1VZI - chains A and B; structure by X-ray diffraction, 1.15 A resolution.

Chain A (and B):
Name: Desulfoferrodoxin
From: Desulfovibrio baarsii
Notes: EC 1.15.1.2; chain B of this document is another copy of the same molecule, construct and numbering; everything in this record applies to it too
Reference sequence: Q46495 (DESR_DESBR); residues 0-125 here correspond to UniProt positions 1-126 (UniProt number = residue number + 1)
Amino-acid sequence (126 residues; row label = number of the first residue in the row; numbering starts at 0):
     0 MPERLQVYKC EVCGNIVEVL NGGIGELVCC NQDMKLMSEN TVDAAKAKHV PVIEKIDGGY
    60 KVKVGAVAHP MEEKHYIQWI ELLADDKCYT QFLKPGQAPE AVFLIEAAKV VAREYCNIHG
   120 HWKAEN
Unresolved in the structure: 0
Differences from the reference sequence: engineered mutation A46 (Glu47 in Q46495)
Bound ions: Fe2+ site 1: C9, C12, C28, C29; Ca2+ site 1: E25, D32; Fe2+ site 2: H48, H68, H74, C115, H118; Ca2+ site 2: C87, T89 (shared with C87(B), T89(B) of chain B)
Swiss-Prot annotation at these positions:
  - binding site (Fe cation): C9, C12, C28, C29, H48, H68, H74, C115, H118
What the authors report for this chain:
  - Fe2+ coordination: C9, C12, C28, C29, H48, H68, H74, C115, H118
  - Ca2+ coordination: C87, T89
  - binding site for chloride ion: K47
  - mutagenesis - K47I (30 fold): decreased binding to superoxide (citing earlier work)

How chain A and chain B interact:
Residue-residue contacts - 72 pairs, chain A then chain B:
  P1(A) - N14(B)
  R3(A) - F91(B)
  L4(A) - F91(B)  hydrophobic
  C12(A) - G24(B)  hydrogen bond (side chain-backbone)
  G13(A) - N20(B)  hydrogen bond (backbone-side chain)
  G13(A) - G21(B)
  N14(A) - P1(B)
  N14(A) - N20(B)
  N14(A) - G21(B)
  N14(A) - G22(B)  hydrogen bond (side chain-backbone)
  N14(A) - G24(B)  hydrogen bond (side chain-backbone)
  N14(A) - L26(B)
  I15(A) - V18(B)
  I15(A) - L19(B)  hydrogen bond (backbone-backbone)
  I15(A) - N20(B)  hydrogen bond (backbone-backbone)
  V16(A) - V16(B)  hydrophobic
  V16(A) - E17(B)
  E17(A) - V16(B)
  E17(A) - E17(B)  hydrogen bond (backbone-backbone)
  E17(A) - L19(B)
  V18(A) - I15(B)
  L19(A) - I15(B)  hydrogen bond (backbone-backbone)
  L19(A) - E17(B)
  L19(A) - W78(B)  hydrophobic
  L19(A) - F91(B)
  N20(A) - G13(B)  hydrogen bond (side chain-backbone)
  N20(A) - N14(B)
  N20(A) - I15(B)  hydrogen bond (backbone-backbone)
  N20(A) - Q77(B)  hydrogen bond
  G21(A) - G13(B)
  G21(A) - N14(B)
  G22(A) - N14(B)  hydrogen bond (backbone-side chain)
  I23(A) - C12(B)  hydrophobic
  G24(A) - C12(B)  hydrogen bond (backbone-side chain)
  G24(A) - N14(B)  hydrogen bond (backbone-side chain)
  G24(A) - C28(B)
  G24(A) - C29(B)
  E25(A) - C28(B)
  L26(A) - N14(B)
  L26(A) - V27(B)
  L26(A) - M33(B)  hydrophobic
  V27(A) - L26(B)
  V27(A) - V27(B)  hydrogen bond (backbone-backbone)
  C28(A) - G24(B)
  C28(A) - E25(B)
  M33(A) - L26(B)  hydrophobic
  Q77(A) - N20(B)  hydrogen bond
  W78(A) - L19(B)  hydrophobic
  D85(A) - Q90(B)  hydrogen bond (backbone-side chain)
  D85(A) - F91(B)  hydrogen bond (backbone-backbone)
  K86(A) - T89(B)
  K86(A) - Q90(B)  hydrogen bond
  C87(A) - C87(B)
  C87(A) - Y88(B)
  C87(A) - T89(B)  hydrogen bond (backbone-backbone)
  Y88(A) - C87(B)
  Y88(A) - Y88(B)  hydrophobic
  Y88(A) - V101(B)
  T89(A) - K86(B)
  T89(A) - C87(B)  hydrogen bond (backbone-backbone)
  T89(A) - Y88(B)
  Q90(A) - D85(B)  hydrogen bond (side chain-backbone)
  Q90(A) - K86(B)  hydrogen bond
  F91(A) - R3(B)
  F91(A) - L4(B)  hydrophobic
  F91(A) - L19(B)
  F91(A) - D85(B)  hydrogen bond (backbone-backbone)
  K93(A) - D85(B)  salt bridge
  V101(A) - Y88(B)
  F102(A) - Y88(B)
  L103(A) - L103(B)
  L103(A) - E105(B)
Also at the interface, not in a pair above, chain A (37 interface residues in all): V6, C29, I104
Also at the interface, not in a pair above, chain B (38 interface residues in all): V6, I23, L92, K93, F102

Overview:
37 residues of chain A face 38 of chain B across their interface; the contacts include 24 hydrogen bonds and 1
salt bridge. Polar contacts include K93(A)-D85(B), C12(A)-G24(B) and G13(A)-N20(B). The paper reports a
binding site for chloride ion at K47(A); K47I of chain A reduces binding to superoxide.
Chain A and chain B are both Desulfoferrodoxin (Desulfovibrio baarsii); the structure, Structure of superoxide
reductase bound to ferrocyanide and active site expansion upon X-ray induced photoreduction, was determined by
X-ray diffraction, deposited together with 1VZG and 1VZH.
